PDB entry 3JRO | X-ray diffraction, 4.00 A resolution (low resolution: residue-level contacts below are approximate; hydrogen-bond / salt-bridge calls are withheld) | chains A and C

== Chain A ==
Protein: Fusion Protein of Protein Transport Protein SEC13 and Nucleoporin NUP145
Organism: Saccharomyces cerevisiae
UniProtKB: chimeric construct of Q04491, P49687: residues 1-297 from Q04491 (SEC13_YEAST) positions 1-297 (same numbers); residues 1109-1555 from P49687 positions 714-1160 (UniProt number = residue number - 395)
Amino-acid sequence (753 residues; row label = number of the first residue in the row; note: 802 numbers in that range are skipped by the numbering (no residue carries them; nothing is unmodelled there)):
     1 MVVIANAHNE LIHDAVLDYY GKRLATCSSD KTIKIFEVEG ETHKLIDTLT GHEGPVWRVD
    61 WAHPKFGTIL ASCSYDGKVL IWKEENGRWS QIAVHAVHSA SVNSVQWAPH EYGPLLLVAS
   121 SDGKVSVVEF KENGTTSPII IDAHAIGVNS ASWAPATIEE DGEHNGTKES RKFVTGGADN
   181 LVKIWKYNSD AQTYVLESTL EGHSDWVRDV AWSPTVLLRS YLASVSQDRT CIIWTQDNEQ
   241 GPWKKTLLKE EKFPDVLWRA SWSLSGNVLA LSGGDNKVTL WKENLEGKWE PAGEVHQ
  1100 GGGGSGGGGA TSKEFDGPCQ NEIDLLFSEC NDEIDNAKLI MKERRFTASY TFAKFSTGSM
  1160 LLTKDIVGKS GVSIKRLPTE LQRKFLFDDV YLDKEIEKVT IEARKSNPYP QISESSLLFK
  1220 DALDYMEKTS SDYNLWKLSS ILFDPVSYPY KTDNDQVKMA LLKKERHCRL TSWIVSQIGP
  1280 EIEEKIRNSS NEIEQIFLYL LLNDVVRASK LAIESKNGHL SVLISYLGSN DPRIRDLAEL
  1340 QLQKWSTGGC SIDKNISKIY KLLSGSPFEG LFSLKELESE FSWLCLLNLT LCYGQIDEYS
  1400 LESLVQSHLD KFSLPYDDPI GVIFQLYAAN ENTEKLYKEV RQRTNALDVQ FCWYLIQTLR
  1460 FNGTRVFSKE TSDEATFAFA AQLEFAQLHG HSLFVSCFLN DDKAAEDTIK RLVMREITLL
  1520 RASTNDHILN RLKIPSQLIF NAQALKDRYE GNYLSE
Unresolved in the structure: 1-7, 158-166, 297, 1100-1132, 1554-1555
Construct notes: linker (1100-1108)
Modified / non-standard residues: Mse1 (selenomethionine); Mse1140, Mse1159, Mse1225, Mse1258, Mse1513 (selenomethionine; parent Met)

== Chain C ==
Protein: Nucleoporin NUP84
Organism: Saccharomyces cerevisiae
UniProtKB: P52891 (NUP84_YEAST); numbering as in UniProt (aligned over 1-424)
Amino-acid sequence (426 residues; row label = number of the first residue in the row; numbers below 1 keep their minus sign (Gly-1 is residue -1)):
    -1 GSMELSPTYQ TERFTKFSDT LKEFKIEQNN EQNPIDPFNI IREFRSAAGQ LALDLANSGD
    59 ESNVISSKDW ELEARFWHLV ELLLVFRNAD LDLDEMELHP YNSRGLFEKK LMQDNKQLYQ
   119 IWIVMVWLKE NTYVMERPKN VPTSKWLNSI TSGGLKSCDL DFPLRENTNV LDVKDKEEDH
   179 IFFKYIYELI LAGAIDEALE EAKLSDNISI CMILCGIQEY LNPVIDTQIA NEFNTQQGIK
   239 KHSLWRRTVY SLSQQAGLDP YERAIYSYLS GAIPNQEVLQ YSDWESDLHI HLNQILQTEI
   299 ENYLLENNQV GTDELILPLP SHALTVQEVL NRVASRHPSE SEHPIRVLMA SVILDSLPSV
   359 IHSSVEMLLD VVKGTEASND IIDKPYLLRI VTHLAICLDI INPGSVEEVD KSKLITTYIS
   419 LLKLQG
Unresolved in the structure: -1 to 32, 137-139, 371-380
Construct notes: expression tag (-1 to 0)
Modified / non-standard residues: Mse1 (selenomethionine); Mse94, Mse110, Mse123, Mse133, Mse210, Mse347, Mse365 (selenomethionine; parent Met)

== How chain A and chain C interact ==
Pairs across the interface (72; chain A residue first):
  Tyr1249(A) with Tyr99(C)
  Thr1251(A) with Tyr99(C)
  Asp1252(A) with Leu96(C); Tyr99(C)
  Asn1253(A) with Thr225(C)
  Ala1259(A) with Ile223(C)
  Val1305(A) with Asp311(C)
  Lys1309(A) with Ile314(C)
  Ile1312(A) with Ser249(C); Gln253(C)
  Lys1315(A) with Arg163(C)
  Asn1316(A) with Phe160(C)
  Gly1317(A) with Phe160(C); Arg163(C)
  His1318(A) with Phe160(C); Leu250(C); Leu256(C); Glu260(C); Tyr264(C)
  Leu1319(A) with Phe160(C)
  Ser1320(A) with Phe160(C); Thr246(C)
  Val1321(A) with Ile211(C); Trp243(C); Thr246(C); Val247(C)
  Leu1322(A) with Mse210(C); Ile211(C)
  Ser1324(A) with Lys239(C); Leu242(C); Trp243(C)
  Tyr1325(A) with Ile211(C); Gly214(C); Ile237(C); Trp243(C)
  Ser1328(A) with Gly236(C); Ile237(C); Lys238(C)
  Asn1329(A) with Gln234(C)
  Asp1330(A) with Gly236(C)
  Pro1331(A) with Gln234(C)
  Arg1332(A) with Glu217(C); Gln235(C); Gly236(C)
  Leu1336(A) with Lys201(C); Ile206(C); Mse210(C)
  Ala1337(A) with Mse210(C)
  Leu1339(A) with Ile206(C)
  Gln1340(A) with Ile206(C); Ser207(C); Mse210(C)
  Lys1343(A) with Lys201(C); Asp204(C); Ile206(C)
  Trp1344(A) with Lys143(C); Asp157(C); Leu158(C)
  Cys1349(A) with Lys143(C); Ile148(C); Asp157(C)
  Ser1350(A) with Lys154(C); Ser155(C); Asp157(C)
  Ile1351(A) with Asp157(C); Leu158(C)
  Ile1355(A) with Phe160(C); Pro161(C)
  Tyr1359(A) with Leu158(C); Ser207(C)
  Asp1396(A) with Val222(C); Gln234(C)
Other interface residues (no listed pair), chain A (44 interface residues in all): Lys1250, Val1256, Lys1263, Val1304, Ser1308, Ala1311, Arg1334, Asp1352, Leu1362
Other interface residues (no listed pair), chain C (45 interface residues in all): Cys156, Asp159, Glu164, Cys209, Cys213

== Overview ==
44 residues of chain A face 45 of chain C across their interface.
Chain A is Fusion Protein of Protein Transport Protein SEC13 and Nucleoporin NUP145 and chain C is Nucleoporin
NUP84, both from Saccharomyces cerevisiae; the structure, NUP84-NUP145C-SEC13 edge element of the NPC lattice,
was determined by X-ray diffraction (same publication as 3JRP).
